PDB entry 1PNK | X-ray diffraction, 1.90 A resolution | chains A and B

Chain A:
Protein: Penicillin amidohydrolase
Organism: Escherichia coli
Notes: EC 3.5.1.11
UniProt: P06875 (PAC_ECOLI); residues 1-209 here correspond to UniProt positions 27-235 (UniProt number = residue number + 26)
Sequence (209 residues; numbered 1 to 209; the number before each row is that of its first residue):
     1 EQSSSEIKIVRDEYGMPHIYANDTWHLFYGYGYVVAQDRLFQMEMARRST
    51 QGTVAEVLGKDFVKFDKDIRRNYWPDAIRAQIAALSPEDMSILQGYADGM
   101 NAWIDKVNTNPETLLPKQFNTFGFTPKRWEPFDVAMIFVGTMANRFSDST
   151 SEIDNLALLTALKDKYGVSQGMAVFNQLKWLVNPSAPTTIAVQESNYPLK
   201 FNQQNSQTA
Not modelled in the structure: 1-2, 196-209
Ion coordination: Ca2+: Glu152 (shared with Asp73(B), Val75(B), Asp76(B), Pro205(B) of chain B)
Curated features (UniProtKB/Swiss-Prot):
  - binding site (Ca(2+)): Glu152

Chain B:
Protein: Penicillin amidohydrolase
Organism: Escherichia coli
Notes: EC 3.5.1.11
UniProt: P06875 (PAC_ECOLI); residues 1-557 here correspond to UniProt positions 290-846 (UniProt number = residue number + 289)
Sequence (557 residues; numbered 1 to 557; the number before each row is that of its first residue):
     1 SNMWVIGKSKAQDAKAIMVNGPQFGWYAPAYTYGIGLHGAGYDVTGNTPF
    51 AYPGLVFGHNGVISWGSTAGFGDDVDIFAERLSAEKPGYYLHNGKWVKML
   101 SREETITVKNGQAETFTVWRTVHGNILQTDQTTQTAYAKSRAWDGKEVAS
   151 LLAWTHQMKAKNWQEWTQQAAKQALTINWYYADVNGNIGYVHTGAYPDRQ
   201 SGHDPRLPVPGTGKWDWKGLLPFEMNPKVYNPQSGYIANWNNSPQKDYPA
   251 SDLFAFLWGGADRVTEIDRLLEQKPRLTADQAWDVIRQTSRQDLNLRLFL
   301 PTLQAATSGLTQSDPRRQLVETLTRWDGINLLNDDGKTWQQPGSAILNVW
   351 LTSMLKRTVVAAVPMPFDKWYSASGYETTQDGPTGSLNISVGAKILYEAV
   401 QGDKSPIPQAVDLFAGKPQQEVVLAALEDTWETLSKRYGNNVSNWKTPAM
   451 ALTFRANNFFGVPQAAAEETRHQAEYQNRGTENDMIVFSPTTSDRPVLAW
   501 DVVAPGQSGFIAPDGTVDKHYEDQLKMYENFGRKSLWLTKQDVEAHKESQ
   551 EVLHVQR
Ion coordination: Ca2+: Asp73, Val75, Asp76, Pro205, Asp252 (shared with Glu152(A) of chain A)
Curated features (UniProtKB/Swiss-Prot):
  - active site: Ser1 (Nucleophile)
  - binding site (Ca(2+)): Asp73, Val75, Asp76, Pro205, Asp252

How chain A and chain B interact:
Pairs across the interface (317):
  Ser4(A) - Gln556(B)
  Ser5(A) - Leu553(B)
  Ser5(A) - His554(B)
  Ser5(A) - Val555(B)  hydrogen bond (backbone-backbone)
  Glu6(A) - Val552(B)
  Glu6(A) - Leu553(B)
  Glu6(A) - His554(B)  salt bridge
  Ile7(A) - Glu551(B)
  Ile7(A) - Val552(B)
  Ile7(A) - Leu553(B)  hydrogen bond (backbone-backbone)
  Lys8(A) - Glu551(B)
  Lys8(A) - Val552(B)
  Ile9(A) - Ser549(B)
  Ile9(A) - Gln550(B)
  Ile9(A) - Glu551(B)  hydrogen bond (backbone-backbone)
  Ile9(A) - Leu553(B)  hydrophobic
  Val10(A) - Val543(B)  hydrophobic
  Val10(A) - Lys547(B)
  Val10(A) - Ser549(B)
  Arg11(A) - Lys547(B)
  Arg11(A) - Glu548(B)  hydrogen bond (backbone-backbone)
  Arg11(A) - Ser549(B)  hydrogen bond (backbone-backbone)
  Asp12(A) - Trp537(B)
  Asp12(A) - His546(B)
  Asp12(A) - Glu548(B)
  Glu13(A) - His520(B)  hydrogen bond (backbone-side chain)
  Glu13(A) - Trp537(B)  hydrogen bond
  Glu13(A) - His546(B)  hydrogen bond (backbone-backbone)
  Glu13(A) - Glu548(B)
  Tyr14(A) - Gln507(B)
  Tyr14(A) - His520(B)
  Tyr14(A) - Asp523(B)
  Tyr14(A) - Met527(B)
  Tyr14(A) - Lys534(B)
  Gly15(A) - Gln507(B)
  Gly15(A) - His520(B)
  Met16(A) - Gly34(B)
  Met16(A) - Ile35(B)
  Met16(A) - Gly36(B)
  Met16(A) - Thr45(B)
  Met16(A) - Gly46(B)
  Met16(A) - Leu536(B)  hydrophobic
  Pro17(A) - Tyr33(B)
  Pro17(A) - Gly34(B)
  Pro17(A) - Ile35(B)
  Pro17(A) - Gly36(B)  hydrogen bond (backbone-backbone)
  Pro17(A) - Gln507(B)
  His18(A) - Gly36(B)
  His18(A) - His38(B)
  His18(A) - Thr45(B)
  His18(A) - Trp537(B)  hydrogen bond (side chain-backbone)
  His18(A) - Val543(B)
  Ile19(A) - Ile35(B)  hydrophobic
  Ile19(A) - Gly36(B)  hydrogen bond (backbone-backbone)
  Ile19(A) - Leu37(B)
  Ile19(A) - His38(B)  hydrogen bond (backbone-backbone)
  Tyr20(A) - His38(B)
  Tyr20(A) - Val543(B)
  Ala21(A) - His38(B)  hydrogen bond (backbone-backbone)
  Ala21(A) - Gly39(B)
  Ala21(A) - Ala40(B)
  Asp23(A) - Ala40(B)
  Thr24(A) - Ala40(B)
  Trp25(A) - Val555(B)  hydrophobic
  Trp25(A) - Arg557(B)
  His26(A) - Val555(B)  hydrogen bond (side chain-backbone)
  His26(A) - Gln556(B)
  Leu27(A) - His38(B)
  Leu27(A) - Gly39(B)
  Leu27(A) - Tyr42(B)  hydrophobic
  Phe28(A) - Pro53(B)
  Tyr29(A) - Val555(B)
  Tyr31(A) - Tyr33(B)  hydrophobic
  Tyr31(A) - Ile35(B)
  Tyr31(A) - Leu37(B)  hydrophobic
  Tyr31(A) - Thr48(B)
  Tyr31(A) - Ala51(B)  hydrogen bond (side chain-backbone)
  Tyr31(A) - Tyr52(B)  hydrogen bond (side chain-backbone)
  Tyr31(A) - Pro53(B)
  Tyr33(A) - Glu551(B)  hydrogen bond
  Tyr33(A) - Leu553(B)  hydrophobic
  Val34(A) - Tyr33(B)  hydrogen bond (backbone-side chain)
  Val35(A) - Tyr33(B)
  Val35(A) - Ala51(B)  hydrophobic
  Gln37(A) - Glu551(B)
  Asp38(A) - Tyr33(B)  hydrogen bond
  Asp38(A) - Gln507(B)
  Asp38(A) - Ser508(B)
  Asp38(A) - Gly509(B)  hydrogen bond (backbone-backbone)
  Asp38(A) - Phe510(B)  hydrogen bond (backbone-backbone)
  Arg39(A) - Ala30(B)  hydrogen bond (side chain-backbone)
  Arg39(A) - Thr32(B)  hydrogen bond (side chain-backbone)
  Arg39(A) - Tyr33(B)
  Arg39(A) - Gly506(B)  hydrogen bond (side chain-backbone)
  Arg39(A) - Gln507(B)  hydrogen bond (side chain-backbone)
  Arg39(A) - Gly509(B)
  Phe41(A) - Gln464(B)
  Phe41(A) - Ala465(B)
  Gln42(A) - Pro29(B)  hydrogen bond (side chain-backbone)
  Gln42(A) - Ala30(B)  hydrogen bond (side chain-backbone)
  Gln42(A) - Gln464(B)  hydrogen bond
  Met43(A) - Phe50(B)
  Met45(A) - Val462(B)  hydrophobic
  Met45(A) - Pro463(B)
  Ala46(A) - Phe50(B)  hydrophobic
  Ser49(A) - Asn458(B)  hydrogen bond
  Ser49(A) - Phe460(B)
  Ser49(A) - Val462(B)
  Thr50(A) - Phe460(B)
  Val54(A) - Val462(B)  hydrophobic
  Ala55(A) - Thr107(B)
  Ala55(A) - Val108(B)
  Ala55(A) - Lys109(B)  hydrogen bond (backbone-backbone)
  Glu56(A) - Thr107(B)  hydrogen bond (backbone-backbone)
  Glu56(A) - Lys109(B)  hydrogen bond (backbone-backbone)
  Val57(A) - Lys109(B)
  Leu58(A) - Pro463(B)
  Gly59(A) - Val108(B)
  Gly59(A) - Lys109(B)
  Lys60(A) - Val108(B)
  Phe62(A) - Gly461(B)
  Val63(A) - Val108(B)  hydrophobic
  Val63(A) - Glu114(B)
  Phe65(A) - Phe460(B)  hydrophobic
  Phe65(A) - Val462(B)  hydrophobic
  Asp66(A) - Ile106(B)
  Lys67(A) - Glu114(B)  salt bridge
  Lys67(A) - Phe116(B)
  Arg70(A) - Arg102(B)  hydrogen bond (backbone-side chain)
  Arg70(A) - Glu104(B)  salt bridge
  Arg70(A) - Thr105(B)  hydrogen bond (side chain-backbone)
  Arg70(A) - Ile106(B)
  Arg70(A) - Phe116(B)
  Arg71(A) - Phe116(B)
  Arg71(A) - Asn125(B)  hydrogen bond (backbone-side chain)
  Asn72(A) - Asn125(B)
  Asn72(A) - Lys139(B)  hydrogen bond
  Asn72(A) - Arg141(B)  hydrogen bond (backbone-side chain)
  Tyr73(A) - Arg102(B)  hydrogen bond (backbone-side chain)
  Tyr73(A) - Asn125(B)  hydrogen bond (backbone-side chain)
  Trp74(A) - Leu100(B)  hydrophobic
  Trp74(A) - Ser101(B)
  Trp74(A) - Arg102(B)
  Trp74(A) - Val118(B)
  Trp74(A) - Arg120(B)
  Trp74(A) - Asn125(B)
  Pro75(A) - Arg102(B)
  Ile78(A) - Glu147(B)
  Gln81(A) - Gly145(B)
  Gln81(A) - Lys146(B)
  Gln81(A) - Glu147(B)  hydrogen bond
  Gln81(A) - Val148(B)  hydrogen bond (side chain-backbone)
  Leu85(A) - Leu152(B)  hydrophobic
  Glu88(A) - His156(B)  salt bridge
  Glu88(A) - Lys159(B)  salt bridge
  Asp89(A) - Leu152(B)
  Asp89(A) - His156(B)  salt bridge
  Ser91(A) - Arg557(B)  hydrogen bond
  Ile92(A) - Pro53(B)  hydrophobic
  Gln94(A) - Arg557(B)
  Tyr96(A) - Ala51(B)  hydrogen bond (side chain-backbone)
  Tyr96(A) - Pro53(B)  hydrophobic
  Pro111(A) - Pro513(B)
  Glu112(A) - Pro513(B)
  Thr113(A) - Pro513(B)
  Leu114(A) - Phe510(B)
  Leu115(A) - Pro513(B)
  Pro116(A) - Phe510(B)  hydrophobic
  Pro116(A) - Ile511(B)
  Lys117(A) - Ile511(B)  hydrogen bond (backbone-backbone)
  Lys117(A) - Ala512(B)
  Lys117(A) - Gly515(B)
  Gln118(A) - Glu469(B)  hydrogen bond
  Gln118(A) - Ile511(B)
  Ile137(A) - Phe50(B)  hydrophobic
  Ile137(A) - Tyr52(B)
  Phe138(A) - Tyr52(B)  hydrophobic
  Phe138(A) - Glu147(B)
  Phe138(A) - Leu151(B)
  Phe138(A) - Trp154(B)  hydrophobic
  Val139(A) - Glu147(B)
  Gly140(A) - Phe460(B)
  Thr141(A) - Tyr31(B)
  Thr141(A) - Phe50(B)
  Thr141(A) - Tyr52(B)  hydrogen bond
  Thr141(A) - Phe459(B)
  Thr141(A) - Phe460(B)
  Met142(A) - Tyr52(B)
  Met142(A) - Trp154(B)  hydrophobic
  Met142(A) - Leu175(B)  hydrophobic
  Ala143(A) - Trp143(B)
  Ala143(A) - Leu175(B)  hydrophobic
  Asn144(A) - Trp143(B)
  Arg145(A) - Phe24(B)  hydrogen bond (side chain-backbone)
  Arg145(A) - Tyr31(B)  hydrogen bond
  Arg145(A) - Phe459(B)
  Phe146(A) - Phe24(B)  hydrophobic
  Phe146(A) - Ala69(B)  hydrophobic
  Ser147(A) - Asp74(B)  hydrogen bond
  Ser147(A) - Val75(B)
  Ser147(A) - Trp143(B)  hydrogen bond (backbone-side chain)
  Ser147(A) - Leu175(B)
  Ser147(A) - Thr176(B)  hydrogen bond (side chain-backbone)
  Asp148(A) - Lys139(B)  salt bridge
  Asp148(A) - Arg141(B)  salt bridge
  Asp148(A) - Trp143(B)
  Ser149(A) - Ser251(B)
  Thr150(A) - Val75(B)
  Thr150(A) - Ile77(B)
  Thr150(A) - Asp252(B)
  Thr150(A) - Leu253(B)
  Ser151(A) - Asp252(B)  hydrogen bond (backbone-side chain)
  Ser151(A) - Leu253(B)
  Ser151(A) - Phe254(B)  hydrogen bond (side chain-backbone)
  Glu152(A) - Val75(B)
  Glu152(A) - Asp76(B)
  Glu152(A) - Ile77(B)  hydrogen bond (side chain-backbone)
  Glu152(A) - Pro205(B)
  Glu152(A) - Arg206(B)
  Glu152(A) - Leu207(B)
  Glu152(A) - Pro208(B)
  Glu152(A) - Asp252(B)
  Ile153(A) - Ile77(B)  hydrophobic
  Ile153(A) - Gln128(B)
  Ile153(A) - Tyr137(B)  hydrophobic
  Asp154(A) - Phe254(B)
  Asp154(A) - Trp370(B)
  Asn155(A) - Arg206(B)  hydrogen bond (side chain-backbone)
  Asn155(A) - Leu207(B)
  Asn155(A) - Asp252(B)  hydrogen bond (side chain-backbone)
  Asn155(A) - Phe254(B)
  Leu156(A) - Leu207(B)  hydrophobic
  Ala157(A) - Phe367(B)
  Leu158(A) - Phe367(B)  hydrophobic
  Leu158(A) - Trp370(B)  hydrophobic
  Leu158(A) - Tyr371(B)
  Leu159(A) - Leu207(B)  hydrophobic
  Ala161(A) - Pro364(B)
  Ala161(A) - Phe367(B)  hydrophobic
  Leu162(A) - Pro364(B)
  Lys165(A) - Ala362(B)
  Tyr166(A) - Ala362(B)  hydrogen bond (side chain-backbone)
  Tyr166(A) - Val411(B)  hydrophobic
  Gln170(A) - Ala410(B)  hydrogen bond (side chain-backbone)
  Met172(A) - Arg206(B)
  Ala173(A) - Ala410(B)
  Val174(A) - Ala410(B)
  Val174(A) - Val411(B)  hydrophobic
  Phe175(A) - Arg206(B)
  Asn176(A) - Arg206(B)  hydrogen bond
  Gln177(A) - Ile407(B)
  Gln177(A) - Pro408(B)
  Gln177(A) - Gln409(B)  hydrogen bond
  Gln177(A) - Ala410(B)  hydrogen bond (side chain-backbone)
  Gln177(A) - Val411(B)  hydrogen bond (side chain-backbone)
  Leu178(A) - Leu257(B)
  Leu178(A) - Val363(B)  hydrophobic
  Leu178(A) - Ile395(B)
  Lys179(A) - Arg206(B)  hydrogen bond (backbone-side chain)
  Lys179(A) - Ser251(B)  hydrogen bond (side chain-backbone)
  Lys179(A) - Asp252(B)
  Lys179(A) - Leu253(B)  hydrogen bond (side chain-backbone)
  Lys179(A) - Phe256(B)  hydrogen bond (side chain-backbone)
  Lys179(A) - Leu257(B)
  Trp180(A) - Arg206(B)
  Trp180(A) - Leu257(B)  hydrophobic
  Trp180(A) - Trp258(B)  hydrogen bond (side chain-backbone)
  Trp180(A) - Gly259(B)
  Trp180(A) - Glu398(B)
  Trp180(A) - Ile407(B)  hydrophobic
  Leu181(A) - Pro205(B)  hydrophobic
  Leu181(A) - Arg206(B)
  Leu181(A) - Pro249(B)
  Val182(A) - Asp247(B)
  Val182(A) - Tyr248(B)
  Val182(A) - Pro249(B)
  Val182(A) - Ile407(B)
  Asn183(A) - Trp258(B)
  Asn183(A) - Gly259(B)
  Asn183(A) - Gly260(B)
  Asn183(A) - Glu398(B)  hydrogen bond
  Asn183(A) - Pro406(B)
  Asn183(A) - Ile407(B)
  Pro184(A) - Pro406(B)  hydrophobic
  Ser185(A) - Gly260(B)
  Ser185(A) - Pro406(B)
  Ala186(A) - Trp258(B)
  Ala186(A) - Gly259(B)
  Pro187(A) - Asn242(B)  hydrogen bond (backbone-side chain)
  Pro187(A) - Ser243(B)
  Pro187(A) - Gly259(B)
  Pro187(A) - Asp262(B)
  Pro187(A) - Val264(B)  hydrophobic
  Pro187(A) - Thr265(B)
  Thr188(A) - Asn242(B)
  Thr188(A) - Ser243(B)
  Thr188(A) - Gln245(B)
  Thr188(A) - Lys246(B)
  Thr189(A) - Tyr190(B)
  Thr189(A) - Ile237(B)
  Thr189(A) - Ala238(B)  hydrogen bond (side chain-backbone)
  Thr189(A) - Asn239(B)  hydrogen bond
  Thr189(A) - Asn242(B)  hydrogen bond
  Thr189(A) - Ser243(B)  hydrogen bond (backbone-backbone)
  Thr189(A) - Pro244(B)  hydrogen bond (backbone-backbone)
  Ile190(A) - Tyr190(B)  hydrophobic
  Ile190(A) - Pro227(B)  hydrophobic
  Ile190(A) - Lys228(B)
  Ile190(A) - Val229(B)  hydrophobic
  Ile190(A) - Pro244(B)  hydrogen bond (backbone-backbone)
  Ile190(A) - Gln245(B)
  Val192(A) - Lys246(B)
  Gln193(A) - Gln233(B)
  Glu194(A) - Val229(B)
  Glu194(A) - Pro232(B)
  Glu194(A) - Gln233(B)  hydrogen bond (side chain-backbone)
  Ser195(A) - Gln245(B)  hydrogen bond
Interface residues without a listed pair, chain A (134 interface residues in all): Asn22, Ile69, Ile82, Leu93, Asn120, Phe122, Gly123, Val134, Ala135
Interface residues without a listed pair, chain B (161 interface residues in all): Gln23, Tyr27, Val56, Phe71, Asp73, Trp119, Leu127, Ala149, Ser150, Thr155, Ile177, Asp204, Ala250, Val359, Lys394, Leu413, Ala466, Val503, Gln524, Lys540, Glu544

Summary:
134 residues of chain A and 161 residues of chain B are in contact; the contacts include 77 hydrogen bonds and
8 salt bridges. Polar pairs include Glu6(A)-His554(B), Lys67(A)-Glu114(B) and Arg70(A)-Glu104(B).
Chain A is Penicillin amidohydrolase and chain B is Penicillin amidohydrolase, both from Escherichia coli; the
structure, Penicillin acylase has a single-amino-acid catalytic centre, was determined by X-ray diffraction
(same publication as 1PNL and 1PNM).
